PDB entry 4ZZE | X-ray diffraction, 1.76 A resolution | chain A

== Chain A ==
Molecule: Sugar binding protein of ABC transporter system
Source organism: Bifidobacterium animalis subsp. lactis
UniProtKB: C6A9Y6 (C6A9Y6_BIFLB); numbering as in UniProt (aligned over 46-437)
Chain sequence (396 residues; each row starts with the number of its first residue):
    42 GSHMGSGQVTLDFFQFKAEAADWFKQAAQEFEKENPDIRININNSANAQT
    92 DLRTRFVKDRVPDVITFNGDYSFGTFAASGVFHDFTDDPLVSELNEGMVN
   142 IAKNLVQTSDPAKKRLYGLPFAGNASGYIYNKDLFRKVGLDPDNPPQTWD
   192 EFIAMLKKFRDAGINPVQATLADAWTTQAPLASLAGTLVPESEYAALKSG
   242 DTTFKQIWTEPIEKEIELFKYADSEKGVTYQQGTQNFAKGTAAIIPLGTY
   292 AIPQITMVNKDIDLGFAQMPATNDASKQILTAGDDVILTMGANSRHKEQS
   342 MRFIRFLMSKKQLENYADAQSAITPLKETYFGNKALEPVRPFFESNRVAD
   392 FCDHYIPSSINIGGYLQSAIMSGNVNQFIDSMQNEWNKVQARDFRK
Unresolved in the structure: 42-48, 85-91, 433-437
Differences from the reference sequence: expression tag (42-45)
Bound ions: Mg2+ site 1: D53 (shared with 2 residues of chain B); Mg2+ site 2 near D111 (its only coordinating residue here); Mg2+ site 3 near E232 (its only coordinating residue here); Mg2+ site 4: N300, D302; Mg2+ site 5: D315, S317 (shared with 1 residue of chain B)
What the authors report for this chain:
  - binding site for alpha-D-glucopyranose: K58, E60, N109, W216, Y291, D326, F392, D394, H395

== Summary ==
The Mg2+ site 4 is built by N300 and D302. D315 and S317 coordinate Mg2+ site 5. From the paper: a binding
site for alpha-D-glucopyranose at K58, E60 and N109 among others.
Chain A is Sugar binding protein of ABC transporter system (Bifidobacterium animalis subsp. lactis); the
structure, Raffinose and panose binding protein from Bifidobacterium animalis subsp. lactis Bl-04, bound with
panose, was determined by X-ray diffraction together with 4ZZA from the same study.
